Entry 3MZH (X-ray diffraction, 2.90 A resolution); this record covers chains B and D of the 4 polymer chains in the assembly.

== Chain B ==
Protein: Probable transcriptional regulatory protein (probably crp/fnr-family)
Source organism: Mycobacterium tuberculosis
Reference sequence: O69644 (O69644_MYCTU); numbering as in UniProt (aligned over 1-224)
Amino-acid sequence (225 residues; row label = number of the first residue in the row; numbering starts at 0):
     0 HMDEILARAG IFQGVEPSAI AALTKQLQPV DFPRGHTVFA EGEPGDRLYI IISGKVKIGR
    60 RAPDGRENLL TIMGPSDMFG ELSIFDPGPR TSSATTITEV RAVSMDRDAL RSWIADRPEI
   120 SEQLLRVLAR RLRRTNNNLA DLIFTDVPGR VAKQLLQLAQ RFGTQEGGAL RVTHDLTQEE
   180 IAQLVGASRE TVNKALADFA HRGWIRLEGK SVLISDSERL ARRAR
Differences from the reference sequence: expression tag (0)
Ligand contacts:
  - adenosine-3',5'-cyclic-monophosphate (CMP), molecule 1: Phe38, Ile57, Leu69, Thr70, Met72, Phe78, Gly79, Glu80, Leu81, Ser82, Arg89, Thr90, Ser91, Arg130, Arg133, Thr134
  - adenosine-3',5'-cyclic-monophosphate (CMP), molecule 2: Asn67, Leu68, Leu69, Asn136, Asn137, Asp140, Leu141, Arg149, Lys152, Gln153, Gln156, Gln182, Leu183, Val184, Gly185
  - adenosine-3',5'-cyclic-monophosphate (CMP), molecule 3: Leu131, Arg132, Asn135

== Chain D ==
Molecule: 20-nt DNA strand
Sequence (20 nucleotides; each row starts with the number of its first residue):
     3 CACGTGACCT AGATCACATC

== Interface between chain B and chain D ==
Contacting residue pairs (13; chain B residue first):
  Thr176(B) with DA4(D), phosphate contact; DC5(D), phosphate contact
  Gln177(B) with DC5(D), hydrogen bond to the phosphate; DG6(D), hydrogen bond to the phosphate
  Glu178(B) with DC5(D), phosphate contact
  Arg188(B) with DC5(D), base contact; DG6(D), base contact
  Glu189(B) with DT7(D), base contact
  Asn192(B) with DG6(D), phosphate contact; DT7(D), base contact
  Lys193(B) with DT7(D), base contact; DG8(D), hydrogen bond to the base
  Ala196(B) with DT7(D), phosphate contact
Interface residues without a listed pair, chain B (10 interface residues in all): Leu175, Leu206

== Overview ==
10 residues of chain B and 5 residues of chain D are in contact; the contacts include 3 hydrogen bonds. Polar
pairs include Lys193(B)-DG8(D), Gln177(B)-DC5(D) and Gln177(B)-DG6(D). Ligands of chain B: 3 copies of
adenosine-3',5'-cyclic-monophosphate.
Here chain B is Probable transcriptional regulatory protein (probably crp/fnr-family) (Mycobacterium
tuberculosis) and chain D is a 20-nt DNA strand. Entry 3MZH (Crystal structure of cAMP receptor protein from
mycobacterium tuberculosis in complex with cAMP and its DNA ...) was determined by X-ray diffraction.
